PDB entry 5YVT | X-ray diffraction, 2.40 A resolution | chains A and B

[Chain A]
Protein: Isocitrate dehydrogenase [NAD] subunit alpha, mitochondrial
From: Homo sapiens
Notes: EC 1.1.1.41
Reference sequence: P50213 (IDH3A_HUMAN); residues 1-339 here correspond to UniProt positions 28-366 (UniProt number = residue number + 27)
Sequence (339 residues; row label = number of the first residue in the row):
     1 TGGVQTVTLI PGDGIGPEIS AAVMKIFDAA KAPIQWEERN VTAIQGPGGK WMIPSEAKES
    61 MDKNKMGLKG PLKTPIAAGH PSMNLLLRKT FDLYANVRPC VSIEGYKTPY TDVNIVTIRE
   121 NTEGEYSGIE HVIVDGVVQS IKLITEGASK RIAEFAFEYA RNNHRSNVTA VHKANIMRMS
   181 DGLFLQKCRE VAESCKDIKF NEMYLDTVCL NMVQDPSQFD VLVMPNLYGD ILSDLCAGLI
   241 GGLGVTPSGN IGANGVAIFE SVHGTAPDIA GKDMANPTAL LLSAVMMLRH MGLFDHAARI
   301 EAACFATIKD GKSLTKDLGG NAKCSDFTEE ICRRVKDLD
Not modelled in the structure: 1-3, 79-80, 338-339
Curated features (UniProtKB/Swiss-Prot):
  - binding site (substrate): Arg88, Arg98, Arg119
  - binding site (Mg(2+)): Asp206, Asp230, Asp234
  - site (Critical for catalysis): Tyr126, Lys173
  - modified residue: Lys50 (N6-succinyllysine), Thr74 (Phosphothreonine), Lys196 (N6-acetyllysine), Lys316 (N6-acetyllysine), Lys323 (N6-succinyllysine)
Ion coordination: Mg2+: Asp230, Asp234 (shared with Asp215(B) of chain B)
Small-molecule neighbours:
  - NADH (NAI; 1,4-dihydronicotinamide adenine dinucleotide), molecule 1: Ile15, Lys69, Pro71, Leu72, Lys73, Thr74, Asn84, Leu243, Gly244, Glu260, Ser261, Val262, His263, Gly264, Thr265, Ala266, Asp268, Ile269, Ala275, Asn276, Asp317
  - NADH (NAI), molecule 2: Lys173, Asn175, Tyr204, Asp206, Thr207
From the paper describing this entry:
  - Mg2+ coordination: Asp230, Asp234
  - contacts within the chain: Arg119-Tyr126, Arg88-Tyr126 (cation-pi contact)
  - conformationally variable residues (side-chain flip): Tyr126, Asp230
  - binding site for NADH: Lys69, Thr74, Asn84, Asn175, Asp206, Glu260, His263, Gly264, Thr265, Asp268, Asn276
  - specificity-determining residues: Asp268

[Chain B]
Protein: Isocitrate dehydrogenase [NAD] subunit gamma, mitochondrial
From: Homo sapiens
Reference sequence: P51553 (IDH3G_HUMAN); residues 1-354 here correspond to UniProt positions 40-393 (UniProt number = residue number + 39)
Sequence (354 residues; row label = number of the first residue in the row):
     1 FSEQTIPPSA KYGGRHTVTM IPGDGIGPEL MLHVKSVFRH ACVPVDFEEV HVSSNADEED
    61 IRNAIMAIRR NRVALKGNIE TNHNLPPSHK SRNNILRTSL DLYANVIHCK SLPGVVTRHK
   121 DIDILIVREN TEGEYSSLEH ESVAGVVESL KIITKAKSLR IAEYAFKLAQ ESGRKKVTAV
   181 HKANIMKLGD GLFLQCCREV AARYPQITFE NMIVDNTTMQ LVSRPQQFDV MVMPNLYGNI
   241 VNNVCAGLVG GPGLVAGANY GHVYAVFETA TRNTGKSIAN KNIANPTATL LASCMMLDHL
   301 KLHSYATSIR KAVLASMDNE NMHTPDIGGQ GTTSEAIQDV IRHIRVINGR AVEA
Not modelled in the structure: 1-14, 348-354
Curated features (UniProtKB/Swiss-Prot):
  - binding site (citrate): Thr81, Asn94
  - binding site (substrate): Arg97, Arg128, Asp215
  - binding site (Mn(2+)): Asp215
  - binding site (ADP): Asn273, Thr274, Asn285
Ion coordination: Mg2+: Asp215 (shared with Asp230(A), Asp234(A) of chain A)
Small-molecule neighbours: NADH (NAI; 1,4-dihydronicotinamide adenine dinucleotide): Ile26, Leu30, Glu80, Thr81, Pro252, Gly253, Arg272, Asn273, Thr274, Gly275, Lys276, Ser277, Ile278, Ala284, Asn285, Asp326
From the paper describing this entry:
  - Mg2+ coordination: Asp215
  - binding site for NADH: Ile26, Glu80, Thr81, Pro252, Gly253, Asn273, Thr274, Gly275, Lys276, Ser277, Ile278, Ala284, Asn285
  - contacts within the chain: Asn78-Arg272 (hydrogen bond), Arg97-Tyr135 (hydrogen bond)

[Interface between chain A and chain B]
Contacting residue pairs (112):
  Pro109(A) - Arg118(B)  hydrogen bond (backbone-side chain)
  Tyr110(A) - Arg118(B)
  Tyr110(A) - His119(B)  hydrogen bond
  Tyr110(A) - Val222(B)
  Tyr110(A) - Leu248(B)
  Asp112(A) - Arg118(B)  salt bridge
  Glu125(A) - Lys182(B)  salt bridge
  Glu125(A) - Ile185(B)
  Glu130(A) - Met186(B)
  Glu130(A) - Lys187(B)  hydrogen bond (side chain-backbone)
  Glu130(A) - Leu188(B)  hydrogen bond (side chain-backbone)
  Glu130(A) - Gly189(B)  hydrogen bond (side chain-backbone)
  His131(A) - Leu188(B)
  Gly136(A) - Thr154(B)
  Gly136(A) - Lys155(B)  hydrogen bond (backbone-backbone)
  Val137(A) - Ile153(B)
  Val137(A) - Thr154(B)
  Val138(A) - Lys151(B)
  Val138(A) - Ile152(B)
  Val138(A) - Ile153(B)  hydrogen bond (backbone-backbone)
  Val138(A) - Leu188(B)  hydrophobic
  Val138(A) - Gly189(B)
  Val138(A) - Leu192(B)  hydrophobic
  Gln139(A) - Leu150(B)
  Gln139(A) - Lys151(B)
  Gln139(A) - Ile152(B)
  Ser140(A) - Ser149(B)
  Ser140(A) - Leu150(B)
  Ser140(A) - Lys151(B)  hydrogen bond
  Ser140(A) - Met186(B)
  Ile141(A) - Glu148(B)
  Ile141(A) - Ser149(B)
  Ile141(A) - Leu150(B)  hydrophobic
  Lys142(A) - Val147(B)
  Lys142(A) - Glu148(B)
  Lys142(A) - Ser149(B)  hydrogen bond (backbone-backbone)
  Lys142(A) - Lys151(B)
  Leu143(A) - Val146(B)  hydrophobic
  Leu143(A) - Val147(B)
  Leu143(A) - Glu148(B)
  Ile144(A) - Val146(B)
  Ile144(A) - Val147(B)  hydrogen bond (backbone-backbone)
  Thr145(A) - Gly145(B)
  Thr145(A) - Val146(B)
  Glu146(A) - Gly145(B)  hydrogen bond (backbone-backbone)
  His172(A) - His83(B)
  Lys173(A) - Gly238(B)  hydrogen bond (side chain-backbone)
  Ala174(A) - His83(B)
  Ile176(A) - Asn94(B)
  Ile176(A) - Glu134(B)
  Ile176(A) - Tyr135(B)  hydrophobic
  Met177(A) - Ser137(B)
  Met177(A) - Glu139(B)
  Met177(A) - Ser149(B)
  Arg178(A) - Asn82(B)
  Arg178(A) - His83(B)
  Arg178(A) - Leu85(B)  hydrogen bond (side chain-backbone)
  Arg178(A) - Pro86(B)  hydrogen bond (side chain-backbone)
  Arg178(A) - Pro87(B)
  Arg178(A) - His89(B)  hydrogen bond (side chain-backbone)
  Arg178(A) - Glu139(B)  hydrogen bond (backbone-side chain)
  Met179(A) - Pro87(B)  hydrophobic
  Met179(A) - Glu139(B)  hydrogen bond (backbone-side chain)
  Met179(A) - Val147(B)  hydrophobic
  Ser180(A) - Glu139(B)  hydrogen bond
  Ser180(A) - Val147(B)
  Leu183(A) - Val147(B)  hydrophobic
  Leu185(A) - His83(B)
  Arg189(A) - Asn84(B)  hydrogen bond
  Glu202(A) - His83(B)  salt bridge
  Tyr204(A) - Thr81(B)  hydrogen bond
  Tyr204(A) - His83(B)  hydrogen bond
  Leu205(A) - Ile240(B)  hydrophobic
  Asp206(A) - Gly238(B)
  Asp206(A) - Asn243(B)
  Thr207(A) - Asn273(B)  hydrogen bond
  Cys209(A) - Ile240(B)  hydrophobic
  Cys209(A) - Val244(B)  hydrophobic
  Leu210(A) - Asn243(B)
  Leu210(A) - Ala246(B)  hydrophobic
  Leu210(A) - Gly247(B)
  Leu210(A) - Asn273(B)
  Val213(A) - Val222(B)  hydrophobic
  Val213(A) - Val244(B)
  Val213(A) - Gly247(B)
  Val213(A) - Leu248(B)
  Gln214(A) - Arg118(B)  hydrogen bond (backbone-side chain)
  Gln214(A) - Gly247(B)
  Gln214(A) - Gly250(B)
  Gln214(A) - Gly251(B)
  Asp215(A) - Arg118(B)
  Tyr228(A) - Glu134(B)  hydrogen bond
  Tyr228(A) - Lys182(B)  hydrogen bond (backbone-side chain)
  Tyr228(A) - Tyr237(B)  hydrophobic
  Tyr228(A) - Gly238(B)
  Gly229(A) - Lys182(B)
  Asp230(A) - Asp215(B)
  Ile231(A) - Lys182(B)
  Ile231(A) - Val214(B)  hydrophobic
  Ile231(A) - Asp215(B)
  Ile231(A) - Thr218(B)
  Ile231(A) - Tyr237(B)  hydrophobic
  Ile231(A) - Ile240(B)  hydrophobic
  Asp234(A) - Asp215(B)
  Asp234(A) - Met219(B)
  Leu235(A) - Thr218(B)
  Leu235(A) - Val222(B)  hydrophobic
  Leu235(A) - Val244(B)  hydrophobic
  Gly238(A) - Val222(B)
  Leu239(A) - Val222(B)
  Gly242(A) - Met219(B)
  Leu243(A) - Met219(B)  hydrophobic
Other interface residues (no listed pair), chain A (52 interface residues in all): Val132, Asn175, Pro216, Leu227
Other interface residues (no listed pair), chain B (57 interface residues in all): Lys90, Ser91, His140, Glu141, Asp190, Asn239, Pro252, Thr271

[Overview]
52 residues of chain A face 57 of chain B across their interface; the contacts include 25 hydrogen bonds and 3
salt bridges. Polar contacts include Asp112(A)-Arg118(B), Glu125(A)-Lys182(B) and Glu202(A)-His83(B). The
paper reports a binding site for NADH at Lys69(A), Thr74(A) and Ile26(B) among others; Mg2+ coordination by
Asp230(A), Asp234(A) and Asp215(B).
Here chain A is Isocitrate dehydrogenase [NAD] subunit alpha, mitochondrial and chain B is Isocitrate
dehydrogenase [NAD] subunit gamma, mitochondrial, both from Homo sapiens. Entry 5YVT (Crystal structure of the
alpha gamma heterodimer of human IDH3 in complex with Mg(2+) and NADH) was determined by X-ray diffraction.
